PDB entry 2CD0 | X-ray diffraction, 1.80 A resolution | chains A and B

Chain A (and B):
Protein: Protein (bence-jones protein wil, a variable domain from lambda-6 type immunoglobulin light chain)
Source organism: Homo sapiens
Notes: fragment: variable domain; chain B of this document is another copy of the same molecule, construct and numbering; everything in this record applies to it too
Amino-acid sequence (111 residues; numbered 1 to 108 plus 4 insertion-coded residues; 1 number in that range is skipped by the numbering (no residue carries it; nothing is unmodelled there); the number before each row is that of its first residue; a row labelled like 27A-27B holds insertion residues (27A, then the next letters in order)):
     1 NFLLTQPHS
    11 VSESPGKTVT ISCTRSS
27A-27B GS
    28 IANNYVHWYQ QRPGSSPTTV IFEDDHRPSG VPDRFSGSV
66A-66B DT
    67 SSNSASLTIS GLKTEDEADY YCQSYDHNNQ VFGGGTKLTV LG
Sequence notes: conflict Leu3 (Met in 587410), Asn30 (Ser31 in 587410), His34 (Gln35 in 587410), Ser43 (Ala44 in 587410), Phe49 (Tyr50 in 587410), Asp52 (Asn53 in 587410), His53 (Gln54 in 587410), Val66 (Ile67 in 587410), Thr66B (Ser69 in 587410), His93 (Ser96 in 587410), Asn94 (Ser97 in 587410)
Disulfides: Cys23-Cys88

How chain A and chain B interact:
Contacting residue pairs - 38 pairs, chain A then chain B:
  His34(A) - Tyr91(B)
  His34(A) - Gln96(B)
  Tyr36(A) - Tyr36(B)  hydrogen bond
  Tyr36(A) - Pro44(B)
  Tyr36(A) - Phe98(B)  hydrophobic
  Gln38(A) - Gln38(B)  hydrogen bond
  Gln38(A) - Tyr87(B)  hydrogen bond
  Ser43(A) - Gly99(B)
  Ser43(A) - Gly100(B)
  Pro44(A) - Tyr36(B)
  Pro44(A) - Tyr87(B)
  Pro44(A) - Phe98(B)
  Thr46(A) - Asn95(B)
  Thr46(A) - Gln96(B)  hydrogen bond (side chain-backbone)
  Thr46(A) - Phe98(B)
  Phe49(A) - Asn94(B)
  Phe49(A) - Asn95(B)
  Pro55(A) - Asn94(B)
  Pro55(A) - Asn95(B)
  Tyr87(A) - Gln38(B)  hydrogen bond
  Tyr87(A) - Ser42(B)
  Tyr87(A) - Ser43(B)
  Tyr87(A) - Pro44(B)
  Gln89(A) - Gln89(B)
  Gln89(A) - Gln96(B)  hydrogen bond
  Gln89(A) - Phe98(B)
  Tyr91(A) - Gln96(B)
  Asn94(A) - Pro55(B)
  Asn95(A) - Thr46(B)
  Asn95(A) - Pro55(B)
  Gln96(A) - Thr46(B)  hydrogen bond
  Gln96(A) - Gln89(B)  hydrogen bond
  Phe98(A) - Tyr36(B)  hydrophobic
  Phe98(A) - Pro44(B)  hydrophobic
  Phe98(A) - Thr46(B)
  Phe98(A) - Gln89(B)
  Gly99(A) - Ser43(B)
  Gly100(A) - Ser43(B)
Also at the interface, not in a pair above, chain A (19 interface residues in all): Ser42, Thr45
Also at the interface, not in a pair above, chain B (18 interface residues in all): His34, Thr45

Summary:
19 residues of chain A face 18 of chain B across their interface, with 8 hydrogen bonds. Among the polar pairs
are Tyr36(A)-Tyr36(B), Gln38(A)-Gln38(B) and Gln38(A)-Tyr87(B).
Chain A and chain B are both Protein (bence-jones protein wil, a variable domain from lambda-6 type
immunoglobulin light chain) (Homo sapiens); the structure, Structure of human lambda-6 light chain dimer wil,
was determined by X-ray diffraction (same publication as 1CD0).
